Entry 6UTH (electron microscopy, 3.40 A resolution); this record covers chains B and 2 of the 35 polymer chains in the assembly.

== Chain B ==
Name: Proteasome subunit alpha
From: Thermoplasma acidophilum
Notes: EC 3.4.25.1
Reference sequence: P25156 (PSA_THEAC); residue numbers follow UniProt; this construct covers 7-233
Chain sequence (227 residues; row label = number of the first residue in the row):
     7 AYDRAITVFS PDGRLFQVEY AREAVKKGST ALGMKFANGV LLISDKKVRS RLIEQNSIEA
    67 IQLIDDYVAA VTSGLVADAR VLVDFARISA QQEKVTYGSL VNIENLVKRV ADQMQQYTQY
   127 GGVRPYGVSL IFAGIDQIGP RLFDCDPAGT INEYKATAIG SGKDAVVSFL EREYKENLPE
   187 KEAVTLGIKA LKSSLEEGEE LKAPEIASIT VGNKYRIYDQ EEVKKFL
Construct notes: conflict Ala66 (Lys in P25156)
UniProt features mapped onto this chain:
  - mutagenesis: Leu81 (L81A/E/G: Prevents PAN to stimulate gate opening), Val82 (V82A: No effect on PAN's ability to stimulate gate opening; V82D/G: Prevents PAN to stimulate gate opening)
From the paper describing this entry:
  - mutagenesis - R28L: increased binding to PAN (citing earlier work)
  - mutagenesis - R28L: unchanged catalytic activity (citing earlier work)

== Chain 2 ==
Name: Proteasome subunit beta
From: Thermoplasma acidophilum
Notes: EC 3.4.25.1
Reference sequence: P28061 (PSB_THEAC); residues 1-203 here correspond to UniProt positions 9-211 (UniProt number = residue number + 8)
Chain sequence (203 residues; numbered 1 to 203; the number before each row is that of its first residue):
     1 TTTVGITLKD AVIMATERRV TMENFIMHKN GKKLFQIDTY TGMTIAGLVG DAQVLVRYMK
    61 AELELYRLQR RVNMPIEAVA TLLSNMLNQV KYMPYMVQLL VGGIDTAPHV FSIDAAGGSV
   121 EDIYASTGSG SPFVYGVLES QYSEKMTVDE GVDLVIRAIS AAKQRDSASG GMIDVAVITR
   181 KDGYVQLPTD QIESRIRKLG LIL
UniProt features mapped onto this chain:
  - active site: Thr1 (Nucleophile)

== Chain B / chain 2 interface ==
Residue-residue contacts (10):
  Val101(B) - Asn85(2)
  Thr102(B) - Thr81(2)
  Thr102(B) - Asn85(2)
  Tyr103(B) - Glu62(2)  hydrogen bond
  Tyr103(B) - Ala78(2)
  Tyr103(B) - Thr81(2)
  Val107(B) - Tyr66(2)
  Val107(B) - Arg70(2)
  Asn108(B) - Arg70(2)
  Asn111(B) - Arg70(2)  hydrogen bond
Other interface residues (no listed pair), chain B (10 interface residues in all): Glu99, Gly104, Lys114, Gln143
Other interface residues (no listed pair), chain 2 (10 interface residues in all): Gln69, Met74, Pro75, Leu82

== Overview ==
The chain B/chain 2 interface involves 10 residues from each chain; the contacts include 2 hydrogen bonds.
Polar contacts include Tyr103(B)-Glu62(2) and Asn111(B)-Arg70(2). UniProt lists 2 mutagenesis sites on chain
B; active-site residue Thr1(2) on chain 2. The paper reports that R28L of chain B increases binding to PAN;
R28L of chain B leaves catalytic activity unchanged.
Here chain B is Proteasome subunit alpha and chain 2 is Proteasome subunit beta, both from Thermoplasma
acidophilum. Entry 6UTH (Allosteric coupling between alpha-rings of 20S proteasome, 20S proteasome singly
capped with a PA26/E102A_PANc, together with ...) was determined by electron microscopy (same publication as
6UTF, 6UTG, 6UTI and 6UTJ).
